Entry 4HHO (X-ray diffraction, 2.10 A resolution); this record covers chain A.

[Chain A]
Name: Serum paraoxonase by directed evolution
Organism: synthetic construct
Notes: EC 3.1.1.2, 3.1.8.1, 3.1.1.25
Amino-acid sequence (355 residues; numbered 1 to 355; the number before each row is that of its first residue):
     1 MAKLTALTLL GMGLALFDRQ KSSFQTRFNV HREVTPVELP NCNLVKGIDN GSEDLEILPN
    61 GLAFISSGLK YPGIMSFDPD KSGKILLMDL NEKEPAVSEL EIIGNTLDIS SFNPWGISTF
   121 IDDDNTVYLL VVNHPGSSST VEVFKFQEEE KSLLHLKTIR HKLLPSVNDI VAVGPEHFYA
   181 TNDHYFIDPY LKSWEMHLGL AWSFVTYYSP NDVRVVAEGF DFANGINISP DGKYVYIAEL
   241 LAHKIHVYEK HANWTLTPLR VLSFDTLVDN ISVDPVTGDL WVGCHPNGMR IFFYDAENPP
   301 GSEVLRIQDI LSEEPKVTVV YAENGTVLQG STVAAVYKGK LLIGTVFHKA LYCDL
Disordered / not traced: 1-19, 72-80
Disulfides: C42-C353
Metal / ion sites: Ca2+ site 1: E53, D269; Ca2+ site 2: D54, I117, D169
What the authors report for this chain:
  - Ca2+ coordination through a water molecule: N168, N224, N270
  - Ca2+ coordination: E53, D269
  - conformationally variable residues (side-chain flip): E53, L69, H134, N224
  - contacts within the chain: W115-H134
  - catalytic residues: H134
  - mutagenesis - N168Q, N224D, N270G: decreased catalytic activity
  - mutagenesis - E53Q, D269N, N270Q: decreased catalytic activity on paraoxon
  - catalytic residues: E53, N168, D269 (from molecular simulation)
  - mutagenesis - N270Q: decreased catalytic activity on lactonase

[Overview]
The Ca2+ site 1 is built by E53 and D269. D54, I117 and D169 form the Ca2+ site 2. The paper reports catalytic
residues H134, E53 and N168 among others; N168Q, N224D and N270G reduce catalytic activity; 6 substitutions
were tested in all.
Chain A is Serum paraoxonase by directed evolution (synthetic construct); the structure, Serum paraoxonase-1
by directed evolution with the H115W mutation, was determined by X-ray diffraction together with 4HHQ from the
same study.
